5LM7 - chains A and R of the 5 polymer chains in the assembly; structure by X-ray diffraction, 3.35 A resolution.

[Chain A]
Name: Transcription termination/antitermination protein NusA
From: Escherichia coli O157:H7
Reference sequence: P0AFF8 (NUSA_ECO57); residues 1-426 here = UniProt positions 1-426
Amino-acid sequence (428 residues; row label = number of the first residue in the row; numbers below 1 keep their minus sign (Gly-1 is residue -1)):
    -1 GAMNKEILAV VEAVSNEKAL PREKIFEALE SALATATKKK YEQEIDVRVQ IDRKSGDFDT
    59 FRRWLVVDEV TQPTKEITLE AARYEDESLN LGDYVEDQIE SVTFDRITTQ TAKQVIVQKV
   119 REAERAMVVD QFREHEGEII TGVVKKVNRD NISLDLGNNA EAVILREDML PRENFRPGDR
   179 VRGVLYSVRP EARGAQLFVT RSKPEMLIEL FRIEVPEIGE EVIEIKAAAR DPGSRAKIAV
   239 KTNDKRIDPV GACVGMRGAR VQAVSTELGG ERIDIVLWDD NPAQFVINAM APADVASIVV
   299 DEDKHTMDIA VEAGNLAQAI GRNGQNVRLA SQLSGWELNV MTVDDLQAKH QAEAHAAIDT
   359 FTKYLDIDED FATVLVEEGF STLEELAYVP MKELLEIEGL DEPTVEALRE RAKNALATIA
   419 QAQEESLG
Construct notes: expression tag (-1 to 0)

[Chain R]
Molecule: 30-nt RNA strand
Sequence (30 nucleotides; numbered 3 to 32; the number before each row is that of its first residue):
     3 CUCUUUAACA UUAAGCCCUG AAGAAGGGCC
Unresolved in the structure: 32

[How chain A and chain R interact]
Pairs across the interface - 33 pairs, chain A then chain R:
  Ser232(A) - A16(R)  hydrogen bond to the base
  Asp246(A) - C11(R)  hydrogen bond to the base
  Val248(A) - C11(R)  base contact
  Gly249(A) - A10(R)  hydrogen bond to the sugar
  Gly249(A) - C11(R)  base contact
  Ala250(A) - A10(R)  hydrogen bond to the base
  Val252(A) - A10(R)  sugar contact
  Val252(A) - A12(R)  base contact
  Gly253(A) - A10(R)  hydrogen bond to the sugar
  Gly253(A) - C11(R)  phosphate contact
  Met254(A) - C11(R)  phosphate contact
  Arg255(A) - C11(R)  hydrogen bond to the phosphate
  Arg255(A) - A12(R)  sugar contact
  Gly256(A) - A12(R)  sugar contact
  Arg258(A) - A10(R)  hydrogen bond to the base
  Val259(A) - A12(R)  base contact
  Gln260(A) - A12(R)  hydrogen bond to the sugar
  Arg270(A) - U13(R)  sugar contact
  Arg270(A) - U14(R)  phosphate contact
  Arg270(A) - A15(R)  hydrogen bond to the base
  Arg270(A) - A16(R)  base contact
  Ile271(A) - U13(R)  hydrogen bond to the base
  Asp272(A) - U13(R)  base contact
  Ile273(A) - A12(R)  hydrogen bond to the base
  Leu314(A) - G25(R)  base contact
  Ala315(A) - G25(R)  base contact
  Ile318(A) - G25(R)  base contact
  Gly319(A) - G25(R)  base contact
  Arg320(A) - A15(R)  hydrogen bond to the base
  Arg320(A) - A16(R)  salt bridge to the phosphate
  Arg320(A) - G17(R)  salt bridge to the phosphate
  Asn321(A) - G25(R)  sugar contact
  Gly322(A) - G25(R)  sugar contact
Interface residues without a listed pair, chain A (28 interface residues in all): Glu215, Gly231, Arg233, Ile245

[Summary]
28 residues of chain A face 9 of chain R across their interface, with 12 hydrogen bonds and 2 salt bridges.
Polar pairs include Ser232(A)-A16(R), Asp246(A)-C11(R) and Ala250(A)-A10(R).
Chain A is Transcription termination/antitermination protein NusA (Escherichia coli O157:H7) and chain R is a
30-nt RNA strand; the structure, Crystal structure of the lambda N-Nus factor complex, was determined by X-ray
diffraction together with 5MS0 and 5LM9 from the same study.
